4UIL - chains H and L; structure by X-ray diffraction, 2.85 A resolution.

[Chain H]
Molecule: Fab 314.1
From: Mus musculus
Notes: fragment: fab, heavy chain, residues 1-222; antibody fragment or engineered binder
Sequence (222 residues; row label = number of the first residue in the row; note: 2 numbers in that range are skipped by the numbering (no residue carries them; nothing is unmodelled there); a row labelled like 136A-136B holds insertion residues (136A, then the next letters in order)):
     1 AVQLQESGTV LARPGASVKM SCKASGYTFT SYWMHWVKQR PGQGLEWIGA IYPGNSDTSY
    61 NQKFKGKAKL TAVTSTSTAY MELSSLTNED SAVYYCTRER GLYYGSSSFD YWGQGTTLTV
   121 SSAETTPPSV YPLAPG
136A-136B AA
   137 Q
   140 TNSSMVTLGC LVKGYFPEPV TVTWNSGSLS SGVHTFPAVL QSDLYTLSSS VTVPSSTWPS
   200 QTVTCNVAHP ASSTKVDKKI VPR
Not modelled in the structure: 136A-136B, 137, 141
Cystine bridges: Cys22-Cys96, Cys149-Cys204
Small-molecule neighbours: Quinine (QI9): Trp33, His35, Ala50, Ser59, Glu99, Tyr104, Ser106, Ser107, Ser108, Phe109
Reported in the primary citation:
  - binding site for Quinine: Trp33, His35, Ser59, Glu99, Tyr104, Ser107, Ser108, Phe109
  - conformationally variable residues (loop rearrangement): Arg100 to Ser107

[Chain L]
Molecule: Fab 314.1
From: Mus musculus
Notes: fragment: fab, light chain, residues 1-213; antibody fragment or engineered binder
Sequence (213 residues; numbered 1 to 213; the number before each row is that of its first residue):
     1 DIVMTQTTSS LSASLGDRVT ISCRASQDIS NYLSWYQQKP DGTVKVLIYY TSKLHSGVPS
    61 RFSGSGSGTD YSLTISNLEQ EDIATYFCQQ GNTLPPTFGG GTKLEIKRAD AAPTVSIFPP
   121 SSEQLTSGGA SVVCFLNNFY PKDINVKWKI DGSERQNGVL NSWTDQDSKD STYSMSSTLT
   181 LTKDEYERHN SYTCEATHKT STSPIVKSFN RNE
Cystine bridges: Cys23-Cys88, Cys134-Cys194
Small-molecule neighbours: Quinine (QI9): Gln89, Gln90, Gly91, Asn92, Thr93, Leu94, Pro96
Reported in the primary citation:
  - binding site for Quinine: Gln89, Leu94, Pro96

[Interface between chain H and chain L]
Residue-residue contacts (60):
  Gln39(H) - Gln38(L)  hydrogen bond
  Gln39(H) - Phe87(L)
  Gly44(H) - Gly100(L)
  Leu45(H) - Phe87(L)  hydrophobic
  Leu45(H) - Phe98(L)  hydrophobic
  Trp47(H) - Pro95(L)  hydrophobic
  Trp47(H) - Pro96(L)
  Tyr95(H) - Gln38(L)  hydrogen bond
  Tyr95(H) - Gly42(L)  hydrogen bond (side chain-backbone)
  Tyr95(H) - Val44(L)  hydrophobic
  Arg100(H) - Tyr49(L)
  Arg100(H) - His55(L)  hydrogen bond
  Ser107(H) - Tyr32(L)
  Ser107(H) - Gln89(L)
  Ser107(H) - Gly91(L)
  Ser108(H) - Ser34(L)
  Ser108(H) - Tyr36(L)
  Ser108(H) - Tyr49(L)
  Phe109(H) - Tyr36(L)  hydrogen bond (backbone-side chain)
  Phe109(H) - Val46(L)
  Phe109(H) - Gln89(L)
  Asp110(H) - Val46(L)
  Tyr111(H) - His55(L)
  Trp112(H) - Tyr36(L)
  Trp112(H) - Val44(L)  hydrophobic
  Trp112(H) - Val46(L)
  Gly113(H) - Val44(L)
  Tyr131(H) - Ser121(L)
  Tyr131(H) - Gln124(L)
  Tyr131(H) - Ser127(L)
  Pro132(H) - Ser121(L)
  Pro132(H) - Glu123(L)
  Leu133(H) - Phe118(L)
  Ala134(H) - Phe118(L)
  Pro135(H) - Phe118(L)
  Thr146(H) - Ser116(L)  hydrogen bond
  Thr146(H) - Phe118(L)
  Leu147(H) - Phe135(L)
  Leu150(H) - Val133(L)  hydrophobic
  Lys152(H) - Thr180(L)
  His173(H) - Asn137(L)  hydrogen bond
  His173(H) - Asn138(L)
  His173(H) - Ser174(L)  hydrogen bond
  Phe175(H) - Asn137(L)
  Phe175(H) - Ser162(L)
  Phe175(H) - Ser174(L)
  Phe175(H) - Met175(L)
  Phe175(H) - Ser176(L)
  Pro176(H) - Ser162(L)  hydrogen bond (backbone-side chain)
  Pro176(H) - Trp163(L)
  Val178(H) - Asn161(L)
  Val178(H) - Ser162(L)
  Gln180(H) - Leu160(L)
  Ser187(H) - Phe135(L)
  Ser187(H) - Ser176(L)  hydrogen bond
  Ser188(H) - Phe135(L)
  Ser189(H) - Phe135(L)
  Ser189(H) - Asn137(L)  hydrogen bond
  Lys217(H) - Glu123(L)  salt bridge
  Arg222(H) - Ser122(L)  hydrogen bond
Other interface residues (no listed pair), chain H (38 interface residues in all): Val37, Ser59, Asn61, Gln114, Val130, Leu179
Other interface residues (no listed pair), chain L (44 interface residues in all): Thr43, Lys45, Ser56, Leu94, Gly99, Pro119, Ser131, Thr164, Thr178

[In short]
38 residues of chain H and 44 residues of chain L are in contact, with 12 hydrogen bonds and 1 salt bridge.
Polar pairs include Lys217(H)-Glu123(L), Gln39(H)-Gln38(L) and Tyr95(H)-Gln38(L). Quinine is bound between
chain H and chain L. The paper reports a binding site for Quinine at Trp33(H), His35(H) and Gln89(L) among
others; conformational variability at Arg100(H).
Here chain H is Fab 314.1 and chain L is Fab 314.1, both from Mus musculus. Entry 4UIL (crystal structure of
quinine-dependent Fab 314.1 with quinine) was determined by X-ray diffraction (same publication as 4UIK, 4UIM
and 4UIN).
